Entry 4RKM (X-ray diffraction, 2.20 A resolution); this record covers chains A and B of the 3 polymer chains in the assembly.

Chain A (and B):
Name: MccA
From: Wolinella succinogenes DSM 1740
Notes: chain B of this document is another copy of the same molecule, construct and numbering; everything in this record applies to it too
UniProt: Q7MSJ8 (Q7MSJ8_WOLSU); residues -11 to 690 here correspond to UniProt positions 1-702 (UniProt number = residue number + 12)
Sequence (732 residues; row label = number of the first residue in the row; numbers below 1 keep their minus sign (Met-11 is residue -11)):
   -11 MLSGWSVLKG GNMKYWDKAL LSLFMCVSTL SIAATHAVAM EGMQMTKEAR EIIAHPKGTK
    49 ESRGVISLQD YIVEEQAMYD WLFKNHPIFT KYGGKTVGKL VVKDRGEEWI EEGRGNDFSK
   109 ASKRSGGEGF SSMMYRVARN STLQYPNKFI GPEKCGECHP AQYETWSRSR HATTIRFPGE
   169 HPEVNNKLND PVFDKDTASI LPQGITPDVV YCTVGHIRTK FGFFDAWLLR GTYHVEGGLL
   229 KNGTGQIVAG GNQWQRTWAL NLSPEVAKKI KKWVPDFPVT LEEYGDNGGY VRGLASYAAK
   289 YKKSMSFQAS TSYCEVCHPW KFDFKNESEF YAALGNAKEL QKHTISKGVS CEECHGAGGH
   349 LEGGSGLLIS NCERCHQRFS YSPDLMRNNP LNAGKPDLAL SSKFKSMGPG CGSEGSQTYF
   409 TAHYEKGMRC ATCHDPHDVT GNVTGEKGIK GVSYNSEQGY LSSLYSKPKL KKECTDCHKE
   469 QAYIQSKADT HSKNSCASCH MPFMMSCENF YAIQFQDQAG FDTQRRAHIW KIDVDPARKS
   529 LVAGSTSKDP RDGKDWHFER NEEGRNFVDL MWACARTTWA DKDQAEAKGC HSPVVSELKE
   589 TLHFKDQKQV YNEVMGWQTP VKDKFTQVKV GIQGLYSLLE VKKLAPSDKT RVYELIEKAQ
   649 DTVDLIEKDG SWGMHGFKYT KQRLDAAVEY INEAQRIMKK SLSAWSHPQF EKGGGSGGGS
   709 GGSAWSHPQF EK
Not modelled in the structure: -11 to 30, 690-720 (chain B: -11 to 30, 691-720)
Sequence notes: expression tag (691-720)
UniProt features mapped onto this chain:
  - binding site (heme c): Cys143, Cys146, His147, His159, Cys302, Cys305, His306, Cys339, Cys342, His343, His348, Cys360, Cys363, His364, His411, Cys418, Cys421, His422, His425, Cys462 and 11 more in UniProt
  - binding site (substrate): Lys208, Tyr285, Arg366
  - binding site (Cu(+)): Cys399, Cys495
Bound ions: heme Fe (8 sites), coordinated by His147, His159, His306, His343, His348, His364, His411, His422, His425, His466, His479, His488, His516, His579, His663; Cu+: Cys399, Cys495
Small-molecule neighbours:
  - heme (HEM), molecule 1: Ser55, Leu56, Tyr59, Arg124, Val125, Ala126, Cys342, Leu356, Ile357, Ser358, Asn359, Cys360, Glu361, Arg362
  - heme (HEM), molecule 2: Met122, Tyr123, Arg158, Val202, Gly203, His204, Arg206, Thr207, Lys208, Phe209, Gly210, Phe212, Arg218, Gln296, Tyr301, Cys302, Val304, Cys305, His306, Arg362, Cys363, His364, Arg366, Cys399, Gly400, Glu402, Met493, Cys495, Arg513
  - heme (HEM), molecule 3: Ile138, Lys142, Cys143, Cys146, His147, Cys339, Glu340, His343, Gly344, Gly346, Gly347, His348, Leu349, Leu355, Ile357
  - heme (HEM), molecule 4: Cys143, His147, Gln150, Tyr151, Trp154, His159, Val337, Ser338, Cys339, Cys342, His343, Ile357, Ser358, Ala419, Pro424, His425, Lys459
  - heme (HEM), molecule 5: Arg158, His159, Thr162, Gly203, His204, Val304, Cys305, His306, Pro307, Val337, Cys342, Ser358, Cys360, Arg362, Cys363, His364, Cys418, His422, Pro424, Val427, Thr428, Ser454, Pro456, Arg513
  - heme (HEM), molecule 6: Arg206, His364, Glu402, Gly403, Thr406, His411, Met416, Arg417, Cys418, Cys421, His422, Ser454, Lys455, Pro456, Leu458, Met489, Phe491, Gln512, Arg513, Arg514, His516, Trp518
  - heme (HEM), molecule 7: Asn359, Glu361, Tyr412, Arg417
  - heme (HEM), molecule 8: Ala410, His411, Lys414, Met416, Thr420, Cys421, Lys460, Glu461, Cys462, Cys465, His466, Cys484, His488, Met489, Trp518, Lys519, Arg553
  - heme (HEM), molecule 9: Cys462, Thr463, His466, Gln469, Ala470, Gln473, His479, Ser483, Cys484, Ser486, Cys487, His488, Lys519, Ile520, Val522, Gln606, Asp657, Gly658, Ser659, Trp660, Met662, His663
  - heme (HEM), molecule 10: Thr478, His479, Asn482, Ser486, Cys487, Leu558, Ala561, Cys562, Arg564, Asp571, Gln572, Ala575, Lys576, Cys578, His579, Leu586, Leu590, Phe592, Val598, Glu601, Val602, Trp605, Met662
  - sulfur dioxide / sulfur oxide: Lys208, Tyr285, Tyr301, His306, Arg366, Lys393, Cys399, Cys495

How chain A and chain B interact:
Residue-residue contacts (82):
  Asn135(A) - Arg51(B)  hydrogen bond
  Lys136(A) - Arg51(B)
  Lys136(A) - Gly52(B)
  Lys136(A) - Val53(B)
  Phe137(A) - Arg51(B)  hydrogen bond (backbone-side chain)
  Ile138(A) - Thr47(B)
  Ile138(A) - Val53(B)  hydrophobic
  Glu141(A) - Arg112(B)
  Glu141(A) - Ser113(B)
  Lys142(A) - Lys45(B)  hydrogen bond (side chain-backbone)
  Lys142(A) - Ser55(B)
  Lys142(A) - Gln57(B)
  Gly144(A) - Arg112(B)  hydrogen bond (backbone-side chain)
  Glu145(A) - Leu56(B)
  Glu145(A) - Gln57(B)  hydrogen bond
  Glu145(A) - Arg112(B)
  Glu145(A) - Phe118(B)
  Glu145(A) - Ser119(B)
  Glu145(A) - Ser120(B)  hydrogen bond (backbone-backbone)
  Cys146(A) - Ser120(B)
  Cys146(A) - Arg124(B)  hydrogen bond (backbone-side chain)
  His147(A) - Arg124(B)
  His147(A) - Glu361(B)  salt bridge
  Pro148(A) - Phe106(B)  hydrophobic
  Pro148(A) - Arg112(B)
  Ala149(A) - Phe367(B)  hydrophobic
  Tyr151(A) - Arg112(B)
  Glu152(A) - Phe106(B)
  Glu152(A) - Ser110(B)  hydrogen bond
  Glu152(A) - Pro384(B)
  Glu152(A) - Asp385(B)
  Thr153(A) - Asp385(B)
  Arg156(A) - Lys383(B)
  Arg156(A) - Asp385(B)  salt bridge
  Asp311(A) - Arg51(B)  hydrogen bond (backbone-side chain)
  Ile333(A) - Arg51(B)
  His348(A) - Ala126(B)  hydrogen bond (side chain-backbone)
  His348(A) - Arg127(B)  hydrogen bond (backbone-side chain)
  His348(A) - Leu356(B)
  Leu349(A) - Val53(B)  hydrophobic
  Leu349(A) - Ile54(B)
  Leu349(A) - Ala126(B)
  Glu350(A) - Val53(B)
  Glu350(A) - Ile54(B)  hydrogen bond (backbone-backbone)
  Glu350(A) - Arg127(B)
  Glu350(A) - Asn128(B)  hydrogen bond (side chain-backbone)
  Gly351(A) - Gly52(B)
  Gly351(A) - Val53(B)
  Asn430(A) - Lys383(B)  hydrogen bond
  Lys457(A) - Glu413(B)  salt bridge
  Leu458(A) - Glu413(B)
  Lys459(A) - Glu413(B)
  Lys459(A) - Lys414(B)
  Lys459(A) - Gly415(B)
  Lys460(A) - Lys414(B)  hydrogen bond (side chain-backbone)
  Asp464(A) - Lys414(B)  salt bridge
  Tyr471(A) - Gln648(B)
  Tyr471(A) - Asp652(B)  hydrogen bond
  Lys475(A) - Gln648(B)
  Arg639(A) - Thr638(B)
  Arg639(A) - Arg639(B)
  Arg639(A) - Glu642(B)  salt bridge
  Glu642(A) - Glu642(B)
  Leu643(A) - Thr638(B)
  Lys646(A) - Glu642(B)
  Lys646(A) - Glu645(B)
  Lys646(A) - Lys646(B)
  Lys666(A) - Glu628(B)
  Gln670(A) - Tyr624(B)
  Gln670(A) - Tyr641(B)
  Arg671(A) - Glu645(B)  salt bridge
  Asp673(A) - Tyr641(B)
  Ala674(A) - Tyr641(B)  hydrophobic
  Ala674(A) - Glu645(B)
  Glu677(A) - Pro634(B)
  Glu677(A) - Thr638(B)  hydrogen bond (backbone-side chain)
  Tyr678(A) - Thr638(B)
  Tyr678(A) - Tyr641(B)
  Tyr678(A) - Glu642(B)  hydrogen bond (side chain-backbone)
  Tyr678(A) - Glu645(B)  hydrogen bond
  Glu681(A) - Ser635(B)
  Glu681(A) - Thr638(B)
Also at the interface, not in a pair above, chain A (52 interface residues in all): Gln150, Phe310, Gly346, Gly352, Leu355, Glu461, Lys467, Thr650, Tyr667, Arg684
Also at the interface, not in a pair above, chain B (50 interface residues in all): Met121, Gly382, Leu386, Leu388, Tyr407, Tyr412, Arg417, Lys637, Lys656

In short:
Chain A and chain B form an interface of 52 and 50 residues respectively; the contacts include 19 hydrogen
bonds and 6 salt bridges. Among the polar pairs are His147(A)-Glu361(B), Arg156(A)-Asp385(B) and
Lys457(A)-Glu413(B).
Chain A and chain B are both MccA (Wolinella succinogenes DSM 1740); the structure, Wolinella succinogenes
octaheme sulfite reductase MccA, form I, was determined by X-ray diffraction, deposited together with 4RKN.
